Entry 3JC9 (electron microscopy); this record covers chains Aa and Cb of the 79 polymer chains in the assembly.

# Chain Aa
Name: PilA
Organism: Myxococcus xanthus DK 1622
Amino-acid sequence (158 residues; row label = number of the first residue in the row):
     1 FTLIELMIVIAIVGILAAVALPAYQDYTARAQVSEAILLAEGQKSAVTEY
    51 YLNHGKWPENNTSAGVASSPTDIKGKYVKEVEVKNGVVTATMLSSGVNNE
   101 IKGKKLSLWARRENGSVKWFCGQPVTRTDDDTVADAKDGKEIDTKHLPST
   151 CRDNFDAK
Modified positions: F1 (n-methylphenylalanine; MEA)

# Chain Cb
Name: PilC
Organism: Myxococcus xanthus DK 1622
Reference sequence: Q1D0A0 (Q1D0A0_MYXXD); residues 1-417 here = UniProt positions 1-417
Amino-acid sequence (417 residues; row label = number of the first residue in the row):
     1 MAAPAVKSASTPKKATAQFLWEAKTKSGESKKGEMEAMDVEAVNARLKSL
    51 GLNPVKVRKKSMLDGDITIPGFGGVEGKDILVFTRQFATMIDAGLPLVQC
   101 LDILASQMDNPSFKKVLFAIKSKVEQGSTFADALKEHPKVFDELYVQLCA
   151 AGEVGGILDAILNRLAAYREKNEKLKSKVKSAMTYPIIVILVAIGVTAVL
   201 LLKVTPVFEKMFADFGSELPGPTQMIVNFSHMAQEYFFHVAGSIVAVVMS
   251 FTWSYRQPRGRKFWDKVFLFMPVFGPVLRKVAVARFTRTLGTMISSGVPI
   301 LDALDVTAKTAGNRTVEDAIIYVRGKIAEGKNIAGPLAETKVFPSMVVQM
   351 IGVGEATGAMDTMLNKIADFYDDEVDAAINSLTAMIEPVLMVFLGGVVGG
   401 FLIGMYLPIFSLAGAIQ
Unresolved in the structure: 1-68, 183-190, 259-268, 379-383, 408-417

# Interface between chain Aa and chain Cb
Contacting residue pairs (16):
  F1(Aa) - K178(Cb)
  F1(Aa) - S254(Cb)
  F1(Aa) - Q257(Cb)
  F1(Aa) - P258(Cb)
  T2(Aa) - A198(Cb)
  T2(Aa) - S254(Cb)
  T2(Aa) - Y255(Cb)
  T2(Aa) - Q257(Cb)
  T2(Aa) - P258(Cb)
  L3(Aa) - S250(Cb)
  L3(Aa) - F251(Cb)
  L3(Aa) - S254(Cb)
  L3(Aa) - Y255(Cb)
  E5(Aa) - A198(Cb)
  E5(Aa) - V199(Cb)
  E5(Aa) - L202(Cb)
Interface residues without a listed pair, chain Aa (6 interface residues in all): I4, L6
Interface residues without a listed pair, chain Cb (15 interface residues in all): V179, S181, K203, V247, W253

# Overview
6 residues of chain Aa face 15 of chain Cb across their interface.
Here chain Aa is PilA and chain Cb is PilC, both from Myxococcus xanthus DK 1622. Entry 3JC9 (Architectural
model of the type IVa pilus machine in a non-piliated state) was determined by electron microscopy, deposited
together with 3JC8.
